PDB entry 2WJN | X-ray diffraction, 1.86 A resolution | chains H and M of the 4 polymer chains in the assembly

Chain H:
Molecule: Reaction center protein H chain
From: Rhodopseudomonas viridis
UniProtKB: P06008 (RCEH_RHOVI); residues 1-258 here = UniProt positions 1-258
Amino-acid sequence (258 residues; row label = number of the first residue in the row):
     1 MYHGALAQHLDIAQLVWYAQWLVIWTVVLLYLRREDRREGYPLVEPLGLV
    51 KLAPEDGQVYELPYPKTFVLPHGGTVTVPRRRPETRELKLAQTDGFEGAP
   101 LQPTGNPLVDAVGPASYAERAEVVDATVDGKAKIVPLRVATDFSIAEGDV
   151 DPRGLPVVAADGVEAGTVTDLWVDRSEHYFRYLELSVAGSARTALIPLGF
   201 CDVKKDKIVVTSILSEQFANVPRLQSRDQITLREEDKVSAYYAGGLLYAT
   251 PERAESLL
Unresolved in the structure: 46-60
Modified residues: M1 (n-formylmethionine; FME)
Swiss-Prot annotation at these positions:
  - modified residue: M1 (N-formylmethionine)

Chain M:
Molecule: Reaction center protein M chain
From: Rhodopseudomonas viridis
UniProtKB: P06010 (RCEM_RHOVI); residues 0-323 here correspond to UniProt positions 1-324 (UniProt number = residue number + 1)
Amino-acid sequence (324 residues; row label = number of the first residue in the row; numbering starts at 0):
     0 MADYQTIYTQIQARGPHITVSGEWGDNDRVGKPFYSYWLGKIGDAQIGPI
    50 YLGASGIAAFAFGSTAILIILFNMAAEVHFDPLQFFRQFFWLGLYPPKAQ
   100 YGMGIPPLHDGGWWLMAGLFMTLSLGSWWIRVYSRARALGLGTHIAWNFA
   150 AAIFFVLCIGCIHPTLVGSWSEGVPFGIWPHIDWLTAFSIRYGNFYYCPW
   200 HGFSIGFAYGCGLLFAAHGATILAVARFGGDREIEQITDRGTAVERAALF
   250 WRWTIGFNATIESVHRWGWFFSLMVMVSASVGILLTGTFVDNWYLWCVKH
   300 GAAPDYPAYLPATPDPASLPGAPK
Unresolved in the structure: 0
Swiss-Prot annotation at these positions:
  - binding site ((7R,8Z)-bacteriochlorophyll b): H180, H200
  - binding site (Fe cation): H217, E232, H264
  - binding site (a ubiquinone): W250
Ion coordination: Fe2+: H217, E232, H264 (shared with 2 residues of chain L)
Residues lining bound ligands:
  - bacteriochlorophyll b (BCB), molecule 1: G62, A65, I66, I69, M120, L124, F148, A151, I152, F154, V155, I158, W183, L184, T185, F187, S188, N193, F194, Y195, C197, W199, H200, S203, I204, A207, Y208, V274, M275, A278, G281, I282
  - bacteriochlorophyll b (BCB), molecule 2: M120, F154, V155, I158, V173, I177, W178, H180, I181, W183, L184
  - bacteriochlorophyll b (BCB), molecule 3: L184, Y195, Y208
  - bacteriochlorophyll b (BCB), molecule 4: Y195, H200, G201, I204, G205, Y208, G209, L212, F270
  - bacteriopheophytin b (BPB), molecule 1: A58, F59, G62, S63, I66, S123, L124, W127, V131, I144, N147, F148, A151, S271, V274, M275
  - bacteriopheophytin b (BPB), molecule 2: Y208, G211, L212, A215, A216, W250, T253, I254
  - MPG ([(Z)-octadec-9-enyl] (2R)-2,3-bis(oxidanyl)propanoate), molecule 1: A1, T5, I6, L222
  - MPG, molecule 2: V29, G30, K31, F33, I46, G47, P48, I49
  - menaquinone-7 (MQ7): L212, L213, A216, H217, T220, V243, A246, A247, W250, I254, F256, N257, A258, T259, I260, V263, W266, F270
  - 15-cis-1,2-dihydroneurosporene (NS5): I66, I69, L70, M73, F88, W113, L114, G117, L118, M120, T121, V155, I158, G159, C160, W169, V173, P174, F175, G176, I177, H180

How chain H and chain M interact:
Residue-residue contacts (126):
  H3(H) with T287(M); F288(M)
  G4(H) with F288(M)
  H9(H) with K298(M); H299(M)
  D11(H) with W295(M), hydrogen bond; K298(M), salt bridge; H299(M), salt bridge
  I12(H) with F288(M), hydrophobic
  A13(H) with W199(M); V289(M), hydrophobic; W295(M)
  Q14(H) with W295(M); H299(M)
  V16(H) with W199(M), hydrophobic; V280(M), hydrophobic
  W17(H) with P198(M); W199(M)
  Q20(H) with W199(M), hydrogen bond; F202(M); M273(M); S277(M), hydrogen bond
  W21(H) with F202(M)
  I24(H) with F202(M), hydrophobic; F206(M), hydrophobic
  V27(H) with F269(M), hydrophobic
  V28(H) with W266(M), hydrophobic
  Y31(H) with R265(M), hydrogen bond
  L32(H) with R265(M); W266(M); F269(M), hydrophobic
  R33(H) with F256(M); N257(M), hydrogen bond (side chain-backbone)
  E35(H) with T259(M); S262(M); R265(M), salt bridge
  D36(H) with N257(M); A258(M); T259(M); S262(M), hydrogen bond; W266(M), hydrogen bond
  E39(H) with I236(M); R239(M), salt bridge; T259(M)
  L43(H) with R251(M)
  K66(H) with E261(M), salt bridge; R265(M)
  F68(H) with I236(M), hydrophobic; E261(M)
  V76(H) with T237(M)
  R80(H) with D238(M), salt bridge; R239(M), hydrogen bond (side chain-backbone)
  P114(H) with R245(M), hydrogen bond (backbone-side chain)
  S116(H) with T241(M), hydrogen bond (backbone-side chain); R245(M), hydrogen bond (backbone-side chain)
  A118(H) with R239(M); G240(M); T241(M); E244(M)
  R120(H) with E234(M), hydrogen bond (side chain-backbone); Q235(M); D238(M), salt bridge; R239(M); G240(M)
  A121(H) with D238(M), hydrogen bond (backbone-side chain)
  D125(H) with R231(M), salt bridge; E234(M)
  K133(H) with E234(M), salt bridge
  I134(H) with R231(M)
  D142(H) with G14(M); P15(M)
  F143(H) with R13(M); G14(M); P15(M)
  S144(H) with A12(M); R13(M), hydrogen bond (backbone-backbone)
  I145(H) with I10(M), hydrophobic; Q11(M)
  A146(H) with Q11(M), hydrogen bond (backbone-backbone); R13(M)
  E147(H) with Y36(M)
  G148(H) with Y36(M)
  D149(H) with Q9(M); I10(M); Q11(M), hydrogen bond (side chain-backbone); Y36(M), hydrogen bond; K40(M), salt bridge
  V150(H) with I10(M)
  P152(H) with I10(M), hydrophobic
  V173(H) with A12(M), hydrophobic
  R175(H) with I17(M)
  S176(H) with I17(M)
  H178(H) with A12(M); G14(M); P15(M), hydrogen bond (side chain-backbone); I17(M)
  Y179(H) with Q4(M), hydrogen bond; T8(M); A12(M)
  F180(H) with I10(M); Q11(M); A12(M), hydrophobic
  R181(H) with D230(M), salt bridge; R231(M)
  P197(H) with R226(M)
  L198(H) with Q4(M); Q9(M)
  G199(H) with D2(M); Q4(M); R226(M), hydrogen bond (backbone-side chain)
  F200(H) with R226(M)
  C201(H) with Q9(M), hydrogen bond (backbone-side chain)
  D202(H) with Y3(M); Q9(M)
  V203(H) with Q9(M), hydrogen bond (backbone-side chain); I10(M), hydrophobic
  L232(H) with D238(M)
  E235(H) with R231(M), salt bridge
  D236(H) with G240(M); T241(M), hydrogen bond (side chain-backbone)
  S239(H) with R226(M), hydrogen bond (side chain-backbone); F227(M)
  A240(H) with R245(M)
  A243(H) with F227(M), hydrophobic; R245(M)
  L246(H) with R226(M)
Also at the interface, not in a pair above, chain H (74 interface residues in all): R38, G40, L70, V78, R82, A115, Y117, L171, E177, Y182
Also at the interface, not in a pair above, chain M (56 interface residues in all): A1, H16, D43, L284, W292

In short:
74 residues of chain H and 56 residues of chain M are in contact, with 24 hydrogen bonds and 12 salt bridges.
Among the polar pairs are D11(H)-K298(M), D11(H)-H299(M) and E35(H)-R265(M).
Here chain H is Reaction center protein H chain and chain M is Reaction center protein M chain, both from
Rhodopseudomonas viridis. Entry 2WJN (Lipidic sponge phase crystal structure of photosynthetic reaction centre
from Blastochloris viridis (high dose)) was determined by X-ray diffraction, deposited together with 2WJM.
